Entry 4BKF (X-ray diffraction, 4.65 A resolution (low resolution: residue-level contacts below are approximate; hydrogen-bond / salt-bridge calls are withheld)); this record covers chains A and D of the 4 polymer chains in the assembly.

Chain A:
Protein: Ephrin type-A receptor 4
Organism: Homo sapiens
Notes: EC 2.7.10.1; fragment: hepha4 ectodomain, residues 20-547
UniProt: P54764 (EPHA4_HUMAN); residue numbers follow UniProt; this construct covers 20-547
Chain sequence (568 residues; each row starts with the number of its first residue; numbers below 1 keep their minus sign (Met-11 is residue -11)):
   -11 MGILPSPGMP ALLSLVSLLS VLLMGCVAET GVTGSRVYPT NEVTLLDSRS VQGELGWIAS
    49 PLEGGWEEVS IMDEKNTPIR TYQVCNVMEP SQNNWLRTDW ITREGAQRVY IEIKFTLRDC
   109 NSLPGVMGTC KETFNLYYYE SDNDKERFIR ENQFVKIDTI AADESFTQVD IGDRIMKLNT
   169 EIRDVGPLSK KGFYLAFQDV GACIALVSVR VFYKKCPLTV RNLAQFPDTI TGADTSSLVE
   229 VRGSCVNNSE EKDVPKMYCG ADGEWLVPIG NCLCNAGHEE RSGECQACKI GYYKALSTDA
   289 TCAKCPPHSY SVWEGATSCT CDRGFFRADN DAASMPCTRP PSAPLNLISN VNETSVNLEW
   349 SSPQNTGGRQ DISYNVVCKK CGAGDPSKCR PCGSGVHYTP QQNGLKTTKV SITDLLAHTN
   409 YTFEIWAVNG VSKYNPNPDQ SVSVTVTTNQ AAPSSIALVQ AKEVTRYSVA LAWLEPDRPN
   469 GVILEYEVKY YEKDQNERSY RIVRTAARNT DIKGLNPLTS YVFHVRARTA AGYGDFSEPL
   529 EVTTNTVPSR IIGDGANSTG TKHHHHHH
Unresolved in the structure: -11 to 27, 533-556
Construct notes: expression tag (-11 to 19, 548-556); conflict Thr28 (Ala in P54764)
Curated features (UniProtKB/Swiss-Prot):
  - glycosylation (N-linked (GlcNAc...) asparagine): Asn235, Asn340, Asn408, Asn545
  - natural variant: Gly370 (G370E: In a bladder carcinoma NOS sample), Ser399 (S399F: In a metastatic melanoma sample)
  - mutagenesis: Gln40 (Q40A: 10-fold reduced affinity for EFNB2; when associated with A-42), Glu42 (E42A: 10-fold reduced affinity for EFNB2; when associated with A-40)
Disulfides: Cys73-Cys191, Cys108-Cys118, Cys204-Cys247, Cys233-Cys260, Cys262-Cys273, Cys276-Cys290, Cys293-Cys307, Cys309-Cys325, Cys366-Cys380, Cys369-Cys377
Reported in the primary citation:
  - self-association interface (contacts with another copy of this molecule): Leu254, Val255, Ile257
  - mutagenesis - L254D/V255D/I257D: decreased localization

Chain D:
Protein: Ephrin-B3
Organism: Homo sapiens
Notes: fragment: hephrina5 receptor binding domain, residues 27-169
UniProt: Q15768 (EFNB3_HUMAN); residue numbers follow UniProt; this construct covers 27-169
Chain sequence (183 residues; numbered -4 to 178; the number before each row is that of its first residue; numbers below 1 keep their minus sign (Met-4 is residue -4)):
    -4 MGILPSPGMP ALLSLVSLLS VLLMGCVAET GGLSLEPVYW NSANKRFQAE GGYVLYPQIG
    56 DRLDLLCPRA RPPGPHSSPS YEFYKLYLVE GAQGRRCEAP PAPNLLLTCD RPDLDLRFTI
   116 KFQEYSPNLW GHEFRSHHDY YIIATSDGTR EGLESLQGGV CLTRGMKVLL RVGQGTKHHH
   176 HHH
Unresolved in the structure: -4 to 28, 170-178
Construct notes: expression tag (-4 to 26, 170-178); conflict Ser75 (Asn in Q15768), Glu85 (Gly in Q15768)
Curated features (UniProtKB/Swiss-Prot):
  - mutagenesis: Leu124 to Trp125 (Complete loss of Nipah protein G binding)
Disulfides: Cys62-Cys104, Cys92-Cys156

Chain A / chain D interface:
Contacting residue pairs - 53 pairs, chain A then chain D:
  Gly41(A) - Arg112(D)
  Glu42(A) - Arg112(D)
  Glu55(A) - Arg57(D)
  Glu55(A) - Lys116(D)
  Glu55(A) - Gln118(D)
  Glu56(A) - Arg57(D)
  Val57(A) - Thr114(D)
  Val57(A) - Ile115(D)
  Val57(A) - Lys116(D)
  Ser58(A) - Thr114(D)
  Ser58(A) - Pro122(D)
  Ile59(A) - Ser121(D)
  Ile59(A) - Pro122(D)
  Ile59(A) - Asn123(D)
  Met60(A) - Leu100(D)
  Met60(A) - Leu101(D)
  Arg68(A) - Arg112(D)
  Arg68(A) - Thr114(D)
  Thr69(A) - Pro122(D)
  Gln71(A) - Gln118(D)
  Gln71(A) - Tyr120(D)
  Gln71(A) - Ser121(D)
  Gln71(A) - Pro122(D)
  Val72(A) - Tyr120(D)
  Cys73(A) - Tyr120(D)
  Val75(A) - Tyr120(D)
  Arg106(A) - Glu119(D)
  Arg106(A) - Tyr120(D)
  Leu111(A) - Glu119(D)
  Gln156(A) - Trp125(D)
  Gln156(A) - Gly126(D)
  Val157(A) - Asn123(D)
  Val157(A) - Leu124(D)
  Val157(A) - Trp125(D)
  Val157(A) - Gly126(D)
  Val157(A) - His127(D)
  Asp158(A) - Asn123(D)
  Asp158(A) - Leu124(D)
  Asp158(A) - Trp125(D)
  Asp158(A) - Gly126(D)
  Asp158(A) - His127(D)
  Ile159(A) - Trp125(D)
  Ile159(A) - Gly126(D)
  Ile159(A) - His127(D)
  Gly160(A) - Trp125(D)
  Asp161(A) - Trp125(D)
  Arg162(A) - Asn123(D)
  Arg162(A) - Leu124(D)
  Arg162(A) - Trp125(D)
  Ile163(A) - Leu124(D)
  Ala190(A) - Tyr120(D)
  Cys191(A) - Tyr120(D)
  Ile192(A) - Tyr120(D)
Also at the interface, not in a pair above, chain A (32 interface residues in all): Gln40, Pro66, Thr104, Pro112, Ala193
Also at the interface, not in a pair above, chain D (18 interface residues in all): Phe113

Summary:
Chain A and chain D form an interface of 32 and 18 residues respectively. UniProt lists 2 mutagenesis sites on
chain A; 2 mutagenesis sites on chain D. From the paper: L254D/V255D/I257D of chain A reduce localization; a
self-association interface involving Leu254(A), Val255(A) and Ile257(A).
Here chain A is Ephrin type-A receptor 4 and chain D is Ephrin-B3, both from Homo sapiens. Entry 4BKF (crystal
structure of the human EphA4 ectodomain in complex with human ephrinB3) was determined by X-ray diffraction
(same publication as 4BK4, 4BK5 and 4BKA).
